6EU2 - chains B and C of the 17 polymer chains in the assembly; structure by electron microscopy, 3.40 A resolution.

== Chain B ==
Protein: DNA-directed RNA polymerase III subunit RPC2
From: Saccharomyces cerevisiae (strain ATCC 204508 / S288c)
Notes: EC 2.7.7.6
Reference sequence: P22276 (RPC2_YEAST); numbering as in UniProt (aligned over 1-1149)
Sequence (1149 residues; row label = number of the first residue in the row):
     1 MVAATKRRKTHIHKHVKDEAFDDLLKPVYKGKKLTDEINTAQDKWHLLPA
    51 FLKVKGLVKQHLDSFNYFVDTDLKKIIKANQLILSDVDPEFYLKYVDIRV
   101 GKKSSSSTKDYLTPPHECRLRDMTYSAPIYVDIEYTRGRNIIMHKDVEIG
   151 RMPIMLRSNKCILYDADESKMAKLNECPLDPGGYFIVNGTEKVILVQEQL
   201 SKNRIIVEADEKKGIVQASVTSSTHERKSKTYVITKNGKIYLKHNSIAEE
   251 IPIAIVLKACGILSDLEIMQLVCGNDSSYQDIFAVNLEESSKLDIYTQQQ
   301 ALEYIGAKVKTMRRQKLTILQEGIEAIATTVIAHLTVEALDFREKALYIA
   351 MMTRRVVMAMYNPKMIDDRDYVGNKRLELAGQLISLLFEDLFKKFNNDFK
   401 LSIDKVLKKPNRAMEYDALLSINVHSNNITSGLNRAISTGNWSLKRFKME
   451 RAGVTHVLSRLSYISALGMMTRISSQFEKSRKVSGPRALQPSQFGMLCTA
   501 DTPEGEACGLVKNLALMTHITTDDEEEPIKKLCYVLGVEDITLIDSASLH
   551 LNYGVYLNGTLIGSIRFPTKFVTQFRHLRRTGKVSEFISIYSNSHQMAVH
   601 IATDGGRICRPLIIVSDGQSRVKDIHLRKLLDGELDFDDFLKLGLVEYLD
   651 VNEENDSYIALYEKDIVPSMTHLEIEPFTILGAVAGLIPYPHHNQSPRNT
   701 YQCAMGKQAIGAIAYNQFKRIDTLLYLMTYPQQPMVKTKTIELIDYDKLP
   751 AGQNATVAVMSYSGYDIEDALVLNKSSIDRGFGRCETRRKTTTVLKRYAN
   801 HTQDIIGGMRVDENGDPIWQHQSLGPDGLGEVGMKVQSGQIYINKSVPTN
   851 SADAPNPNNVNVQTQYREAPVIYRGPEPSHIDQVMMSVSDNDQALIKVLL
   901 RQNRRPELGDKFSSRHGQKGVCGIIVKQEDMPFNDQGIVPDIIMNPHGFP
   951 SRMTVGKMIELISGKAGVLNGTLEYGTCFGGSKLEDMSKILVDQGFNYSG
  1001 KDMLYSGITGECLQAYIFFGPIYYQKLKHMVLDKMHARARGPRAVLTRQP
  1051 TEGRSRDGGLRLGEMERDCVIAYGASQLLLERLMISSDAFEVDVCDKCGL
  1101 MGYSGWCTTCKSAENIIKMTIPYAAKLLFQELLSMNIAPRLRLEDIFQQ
Not modelled in the structure: 1-35
Ion coordination: Zn2+: Cys1095, Lys1097, Cys1107
Swiss-Prot annotation at these positions:
  - zinc finger: Cys1095 to Cys1110 (C4-type)
  - binding site (Zn(2+)): Cys1095, Cys1098, Cys1107, Cys1110

== Chain C ==
Protein: DNA-directed RNA polymerases I and III subunit RPAC1
From: Saccharomyces cerevisiae (strain ATCC 204508 / S288c)
Reference sequence: P07703 (RPAC1_YEAST); numbering as in UniProt (aligned over 1-335)
Sequence (335 residues; row label = number of the first residue in the row):
     1 MSNIVGIEYNRVTNTTSTDFPGFSKDAENEWNVEKFKKDFEVNISSLDAR
    51 EANFDLINIDTSIANAFRRIMISEVPSVAAEYVYFFNNTSVIQDEVLAHR
   101 IGLVPLKVDPDMLTWVDSNLPDDEKFTDENTIVLSLNVKCTRNPDAPKGS
   151 TDPKELYNNAHVYARDLKFEPQGRQSTTFADCPVVPADPDILLAKLRPGQ
   201 EISLKAHCILGIGGDHAKFSPVSTASYRLLPQINILQPIKGESARRFQKC
   251 FPPGVIGIDEGSDEAYVKDARKDTVSREVLRYEEFADKVKLGRVRNHFIF
   301 NVESAGAMTPEEIFFKSVRILKNKAEYLKNCPITQ
Swiss-Prot annotation at these positions:
  - modified residue: Ser2 (N-acetylserine), Ser17 (Phosphoserine)

== Chain B / chain C interface ==
Contacting residue pairs - 64 pairs, chain B then chain C:
  Phe718(B) - Val91(C)  hydrophobic
  Phe718(B) - Gln93(C)
  Thr729(B) - Val96(C)
  Tyr730(B) - Arg100(C)
  Lys775(B) - Gly214(C)  hydrogen bond (side chain-backbone)
  Lys775(B) - Asp215(C)
  Ser776(B) - Ala217(C)
  Asp779(B) - His99(C)  hydrogen bond (backbone-side chain)
  Asp779(B) - His216(C)  salt bridge
  Asp779(B) - Ala217(C)
  Arg780(B) - His99(C)
  Arg780(B) - Ala217(C)
  Arg784(B) - His99(C)  hydrogen bond
  Glu786(B) - Gln93(C)
  Arg788(B) - Gln93(C)
  His880(B) - Glu95(C)  salt bridge
  Arg901(B) - Gln93(C)
  Arg901(B) - Asp94(C)  salt bridge
  Arg901(B) - Glu95(C)  salt bridge
  Asn903(B) - Glu95(C)
  Lys927(B) - Gly214(C)  hydrogen bond (side chain-backbone)
  Gln928(B) - Ile72(C)
  Glu929(B) - Arg68(C)  hydrogen bond (backbone-side chain)
  Glu929(B) - Arg69(C)  hydrogen bond (backbone-side chain)
  Glu929(B) - Ile72(C)
  Glu929(B) - Ser73(C)  hydrogen bond
  Asp930(B) - Arg69(C)  salt bridge
  Phe933(B) - Arg68(C)
  Phe933(B) - Ser226(C)
  Phe933(B) - Tyr227(C)  hydrophobic
  Asp935(B) - Ser226(C)  hydrogen bond (backbone-side chain)
  Asp935(B) - Tyr227(C)
  Asp935(B) - Arg228(C)
  Gln936(B) - Ser226(C)
  Val992(B) - Glu278(C)
  Gly995(B) - Thr274(C)
  Phe996(B) - Ser276(C)
  Asn997(B) - Ser276(C)  hydrogen bond (side chain-backbone)
  Asn997(B) - Arg277(C)  hydrogen bond
  Tyr998(B) - Arg281(C)
  Lys1001(B) - Arg277(C)  hydrogen bond (backbone-side chain)
  Met1003(B) - Arg293(C)
  Tyr1005(B) - Leu229(C)  hydrogen bond (side chain-backbone)
  Tyr1005(B) - Arg293(C)  hydrogen bond
  Ser1006(B) - Arg68(C)
  Gly1007(B) - Asn65(C)  hydrogen bond (backbone-side chain)
  Gly1007(B) - Arg68(C)  hydrogen bond (backbone-side chain)
  Gly1007(B) - Arg69(C)  hydrogen bond (backbone-side chain)
  Ile1008(B) - Asn65(C)
  Ile1008(B) - Arg69(C)
  Thr1009(B) - Asn65(C)
  Gly1010(B) - Asn65(C)
  Gly1010(B) - Tyr227(C)  hydrogen bond (backbone-side chain)
  Glu1011(B) - Thr15(C)
  Glu1011(B) - Thr16(C)
  Cys1012(B) - Thr15(C)
  Leu1013(B) - Val12(C)
  Gln1014(B) - Val12(C)
  Gln1014(B) - Thr15(C)
  Tyr1016(B) - Ile7(C)
  Tyr1016(B) - Glu8(C)  hydrogen bond (side chain-backbone)
  Tyr1016(B) - Arg11(C)  hydrogen bond (side chain-backbone)
  Tyr1016(B) - Val12(C)
  Tyr1016(B) - Arg277(C)
Other interface residues (no listed pair), chain B (40 interface residues in all): Gly781, Gly937
Other interface residues (no listed pair), chain C (38 interface residues in all): Asn10, Thr61, Ser62, Leu103, Gly213, Ser220

== In short ==
40 residues of chain B and 38 residues of chain C are in contact, with 19 hydrogen bonds and 5 salt bridges.
Polar contacts include Asp779(B)-His216(C), His880(B)-Glu95(C) and Arg901(B)-Asp94(C). Cys1095(B), Lys1097(B)
and Cys1107(B) form the Zn2+ site. From UniProt: 4 Zn2+-binding residues on chain B.
Here chain B is DNA-directed RNA polymerase III subunit RPC2 and chain C is DNA-directed RNA polymerases I and
III subunit RPAC1, both from Saccharomyces cerevisiae (strain ATCC 204508 / S288c). Entry 6EU2 (Apo RNA
Polymerase III - open conformation (oPOL3)) was determined by electron microscopy (same publication as 6EU0,
6EU1 and 6EU3).
